Entry 7FM3 (X-ray diffraction, 1.65 A resolution); this record covers chains A and B.

Chain A:
Molecule: Pre-mRNA-splicing factor 8
Source organism: Saccharomyces cerevisiae S288C
UniProtKB: P33334 (PRP8_YEAST); residues 1836-2090 here = UniProt positions 1836-2090
Amino-acid sequence (258 residues; numbered 1833 to 2090; the number before each row is that of its first residue):
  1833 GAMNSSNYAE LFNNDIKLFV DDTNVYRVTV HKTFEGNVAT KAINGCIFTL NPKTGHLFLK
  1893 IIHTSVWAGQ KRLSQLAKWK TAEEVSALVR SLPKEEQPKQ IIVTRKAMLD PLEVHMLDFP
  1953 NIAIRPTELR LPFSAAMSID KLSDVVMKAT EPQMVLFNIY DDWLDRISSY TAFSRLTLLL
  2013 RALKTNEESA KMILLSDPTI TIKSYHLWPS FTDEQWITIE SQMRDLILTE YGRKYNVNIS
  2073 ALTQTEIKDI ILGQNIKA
Not modelled in the structure: 2070-2090
Sequence notes: expression tag (1833-1835)
Swiss-Prot annotation at these positions:
  - mutagenesis: Asp1853 (D1853A: Alters protein folding. Severely impaired growth. Strongly reduced growth at 35 degrees Celsius; when associated with A-1854; D1853N: Reduced growth at 30 degrees Celsius ...), Asp1854 (D1854A: Reduced growth at 30 degrees Celsius. Strongly reduced growth at 16 degrees Celsius. Strongly reduced growth at 35 degrees Celsius; when associated with A-1853 ...), Thr1855 (T1855A: Reduced growth at 30 degrees Celsius. Strongly reduced growth at 16 degrees Celsius), Thr1936 (T1936A: Reduced growth at 30 degrees Celsius. Strongly reduced growth at 16 degrees Celsius), Arg1937 (R1937K: Severely impaired growth. Reduced growth at 30 degrees Celsius. Strongly reduced growth at 16 degrees Celsius)

Chain B:
Molecule: A1 cistron-splicing factor AAR2
Source organism: Saccharomyces cerevisiae S288C
UniProtKB: P32357 (AAR2_YEAST); aligned to UniProt positions 1-317 over residues 1-317
Amino-acid sequence (308 residues; numbered -3 to 317; 13 numbers in that range are skipped by the numbering (no residue carries them; nothing is unmodelled there); the number before each row is that of its first residue; numbers below 1 keep their minus sign (Gly-3 is residue -3)):
    -3 GAMAMNTVPF TSAPIEVTIG IDQYSFNVKE NQPFHGIKDI PIGHVHVIHF QHADNSSMRY
    57 GYWFDCRMGN FYIQYDPKDG LYKMMEERDG AKFENIVHNF KERQMMVSYP KIDEDDTWYN
   117 LTEFVQMDKI RKIVRKDENQ FSYVDSSMTT VQENEL
   166 SSSSSDPAHS LNYTVINFKS REAIRPGHEM EDFLDKSYYL NTVMLQGIFK NSSNYFGELQ
   226 FAFLNAMFFG NYGSSLQWHA MIELICSSAT VPKHMLDKLD EILYYQIKTL PEQYSDILLN
   286 ERVWNICLYS SFQKNSLHNT EKIMENKYPE LL
Not modelled in the structure: -3 to 0, 166-169
Sequence notes: expression tag (-3 to 0); conflict Ser166 (Leu153 in P32357), Ser167 (Lys154 in P32357), Ser170 (Asp in P32357)
Ligand contacts: VSL (methyl 4,5,6,7-tetrahydro-2H-indazole-3-carboxylate): Pro5, Thr7, Tyr68, Gln70, Glu83, Lys88, Phe89, Ile92, Phe96
Swiss-Prot annotation at these positions:
  - region: Leu261 to Ile282 (Leucine-zipper)
  - modified residue: Ser253 (Phosphoserine), Thr274 (Phosphothreonine)

How chain A and chain B interact:
Residue-residue contacts (15):
  Gln1907(A) - Met195(B)
  Gln1907(A) - Leu199(B)
  Leu1908(A) - Met195(B)  hydrophobic
  Trp1911(A) - Glu194(B)
  Trp1911(A) - Met195(B)
  Trp1911(A) - Phe198(B)  hydrophobic
  Asp1942(A) - Lys184(B)  salt bridge
  Asp1942(A) - Phe198(B)
  Glu1945(A) - Lys184(B)  salt bridge
  Val1946(A) - Ile189(B)  hydrophobic
  Val1946(A) - Phe198(B)  hydrophobic
  His1947(A) - Glu194(B)  salt bridge
  Leu1949(A) - Lys184(B)
  Leu1949(A) - Ser185(B)
  Asp1950(A) - Arg186(B)  salt bridge

Summary:
9 residues of chain A face 8 of chain B across their interface, with 4 salt bridges. Polar pairs include
Asp1942(A)-Lys184(B), Glu1945(A)-Lys184(B) and His1947(A)-Glu194(B). Chain B binds compound VSL. Curated
annotation (UniProt) lists 5 mutagenesis sites on chain A.
Here chain A is Pre-mRNA-splicing factor 8 and chain B is A1 cistron-splicing factor AAR2, both from
Saccharomyces cerevisiae S288C. Entry 7FM3 (PanDDA analysis group deposition -- Aar2/RNaseH in complex with
fragment P05H09 from the F2X-Universal Library) was determined by X-ray diffraction (same publication as 5ST0,
5ST1, 5ST2, 5ST3, 5ST4, 5ST5 and 248 further entries).
